5BNP - chains A and D of the 4 polymer chains in the assembly; structure by X-ray diffraction, 2.15 A resolution.

Chain A:
Name: Capsid protein VP1
Organism: Enterovirus D68
UniProt: Q68T42 (Q68T42_9ENTO); residues 1-297 here correspond to UniProt positions 565-861 (UniProt number = residue number + 564)
Chain sequence (297 residues; row label = number of the first residue in the row):
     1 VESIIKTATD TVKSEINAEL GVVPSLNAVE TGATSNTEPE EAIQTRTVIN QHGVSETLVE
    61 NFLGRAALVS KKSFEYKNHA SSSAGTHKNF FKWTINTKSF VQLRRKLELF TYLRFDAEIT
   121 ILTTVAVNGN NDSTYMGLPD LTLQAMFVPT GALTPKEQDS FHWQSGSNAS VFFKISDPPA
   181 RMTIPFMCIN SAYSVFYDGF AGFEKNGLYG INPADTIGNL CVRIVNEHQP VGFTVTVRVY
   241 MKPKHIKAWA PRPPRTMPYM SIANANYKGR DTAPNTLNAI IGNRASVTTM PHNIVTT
Unresolved in the structure: 84-85, 129-134, 296-297
Curated features (UniProtKB/Swiss-Prot):
  - binding site (N-acetylneuraminate): Arg-270, Pro-274, Asn-275
  - site: Thr-297 (Cleavage)

Chain D:
Name: Capsid protein VP4
Organism: Enterovirus D68
UniProt: Q68T42 (Q68T42_9ENTO); residues 1-68 here correspond to UniProt positions 2-69 (UniProt number = residue number + 1)
Chain sequence (68 residues; numbered 1 to 68; the number before each row is that of its first residue):
     1 GAQVTRQQTG THENANIATN GSHITYNQIN FYKDSYAASA SKQDFSQDPS KFTEPVVEGL
    61 KAGAPVLK
Unresolved in the structure: 1-29
Curated features (UniProtKB/Swiss-Prot):
  - site: Lys-68 (Cleavage)
  - lipidation: Gly-1 (N-myristoyl glycine)

How chain A and chain D interact:
Contacting residue pairs (47):
  Val-1(A) / Gln-47(D)
  Val-1(A) / Asp-48(D)
  Val-1(A) / Ser-50(D)
  Glu-2(A) / Gln-47(D)
  Glu-2(A) / Asp-48(D)
  Ser-3(A) / Phe-45(D)
  Ser-3(A) / Ser-46(D)
  Ser-3(A) / Gln-47(D)  hydrogen bond (backbone-backbone)
  Ile-4(A) / Phe-45(D)
  Ile-5(A) / Phe-45(D)  hydrogen bond (backbone-backbone)
  Ile-5(A) / Gln-47(D)
  Lys-6(A) / Phe-45(D)
  Gly-21(A) / Gly-63(D)
  Gly-21(A) / Pro-65(D)
  Val-22(A) / Gly-63(D)
  Val-23(A) / Gly-63(D)  hydrogen bond (backbone-backbone)
  Pro-24(A) / Gly-63(D)
  Asn-27(A) / Val-66(D)
  Ala-28(A) / Val-66(D)  hydrophobic
  Ala-28(A) / Leu-67(D)  hydrophobic
  Thr-31(A) / Val-56(D)
  Thr-31(A) / Val-66(D)
  Ala-33(A) / Thr-53(D)
  Ala-33(A) / Val-56(D)  hydrophobic
  Ala-33(A) / Leu-60(D)  hydrophobic
  Thr-34(A) / Thr-53(D)  hydrogen bond (backbone-backbone)
  Asn-36(A) / Glu-54(D)
  Asn-36(A) / Leu-60(D)
  Glu-41(A) / Ala-62(D)
  Ser-55(A) / Phe-45(D)
  Leu-58(A) / Lys-42(D)
  Leu-58(A) / Asp-44(D)
  Leu-58(A) / Phe-45(D)  hydrophobic
  Glu-60(A) / Ala-40(D)
  Glu-60(A) / Ser-41(D)  hydrogen bond (side chain-backbone)
  Glu-60(A) / Lys-42(D)
  Asp-116(A) / Tyr-36(D)
  Thr-183(A) / Tyr-36(D)
  Pro-185(A) / Tyr-36(D)  hydrophobic
  Lys-244(A) / Tyr-36(D)
  Lys-244(A) / Ala-37(D)  hydrogen bond (side chain-backbone)
  Lys-244(A) / Ala-38(D)  hydrogen bond (side chain-backbone)
  His-245(A) / Tyr-36(D)  hydrogen bond (side chain-backbone)
  His-245(A) / Ala-38(D)  hydrogen bond (side chain-backbone)
  His-245(A) / Ser-39(D)
  His-245(A) / Ser-41(D)
  Pro-251(A) / Phe-52(D)
Interface residues without a listed pair, chain A (29 interface residues in all): Gly-32, Val-54, Ile-184
Interface residues without a listed pair, chain D (26 interface residues in all): Ser-35, Pro-55, Lys-61

Summary:
29 residues of chain A and 26 residues of chain D are in contact; the contacts include 9 hydrogen bonds. Polar
contacts include Glu-60(A)/Ser-41(D), Lys-244(A)/Ala-37(D) and Lys-244(A)/Ala-38(D). UniProt lists 3
N-acetylneuraminate-binding residues on chain A.
Chain A is Capsid protein VP1 and chain D is Capsid protein VP4, both from Enterovirus D68; the structure,
Crystal structure of human enterovirus D68 in complex with 3'SLN, was determined by X-ray diffraction,
deposited together with 5BNN and 5BNO.
